Entry 2A4Z (X-ray diffraction, 2.90 A resolution); this record covers chain A.

# Chain A
Protein: Phosphatidylinositol-4,5-bisphosphate 3-kinase catalytic subunit, gamma isoform
Organism: Homo sapiens
Notes: EC 2.7.1.153; fragment: P110 SUBUNIT GAMMA, residues 143-1101
UniProtKB: P48736 (PK3CG_HUMAN); residues 144-1102 here correspond to UniProt positions 143-1101 (UniProt number = residue number - 1)
Amino-acid sequence (966 residues; each row starts with the number of its first residue):
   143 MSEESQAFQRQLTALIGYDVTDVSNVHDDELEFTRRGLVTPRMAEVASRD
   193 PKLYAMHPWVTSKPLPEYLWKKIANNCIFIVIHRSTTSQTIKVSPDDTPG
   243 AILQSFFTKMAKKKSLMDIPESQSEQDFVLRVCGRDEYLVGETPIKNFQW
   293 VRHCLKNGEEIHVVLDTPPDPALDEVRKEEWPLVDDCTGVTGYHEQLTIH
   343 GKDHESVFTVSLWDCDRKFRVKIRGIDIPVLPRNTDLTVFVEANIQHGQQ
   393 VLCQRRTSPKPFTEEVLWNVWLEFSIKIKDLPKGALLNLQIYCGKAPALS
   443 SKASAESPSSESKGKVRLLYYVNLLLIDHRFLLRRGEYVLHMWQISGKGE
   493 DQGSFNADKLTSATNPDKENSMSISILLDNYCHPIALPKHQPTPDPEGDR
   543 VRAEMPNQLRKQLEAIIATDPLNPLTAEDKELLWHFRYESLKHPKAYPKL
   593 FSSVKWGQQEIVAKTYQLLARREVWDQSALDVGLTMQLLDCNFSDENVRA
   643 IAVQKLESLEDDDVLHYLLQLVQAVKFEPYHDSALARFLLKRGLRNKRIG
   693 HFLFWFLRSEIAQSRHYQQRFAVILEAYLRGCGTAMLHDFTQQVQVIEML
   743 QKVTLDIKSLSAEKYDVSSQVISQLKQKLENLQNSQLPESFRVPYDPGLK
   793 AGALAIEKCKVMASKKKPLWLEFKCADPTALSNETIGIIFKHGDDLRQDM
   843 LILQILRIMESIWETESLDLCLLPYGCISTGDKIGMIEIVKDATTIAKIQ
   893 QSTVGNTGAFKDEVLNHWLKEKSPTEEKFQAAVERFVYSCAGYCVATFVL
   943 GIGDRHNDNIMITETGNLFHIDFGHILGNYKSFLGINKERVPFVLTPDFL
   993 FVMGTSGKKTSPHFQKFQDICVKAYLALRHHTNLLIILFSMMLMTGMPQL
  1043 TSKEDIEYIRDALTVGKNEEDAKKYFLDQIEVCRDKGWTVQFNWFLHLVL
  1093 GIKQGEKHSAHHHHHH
Unresolved in the structure: 143, 226-229, 251-266, 322-356, 374-378, 436-459, 489-496, 529-543, 753-762, 966-980, 1088-1108
Sequence notes: initiating methionine (143); expression tag (1103-1108)
Ligand contacts: BYM ((5E)-5-[(2,2-difluoro-1,3-benzodioxol-5-yl)methylene]-1,3-thiazolidine-2,4-dione): Pro810, Trp812, Ile831, Lys833, Asp841, Tyr867, Ile879, Glu880, Ile881, Val882, Ala885, Met953, Phe961, Ile963, Asp964

# Summary
Ligands of chain A: compound BYM.
Chain A is Phosphatidylinositol-4,5-bisphosphate 3-kinase catalytic subunit, gamma isoform (Homo sapiens); the
structure, Crystal Structure of human PI3Kgamma complexed with AS604850, was determined by X-ray diffraction,
deposited together with 2A5U.
